PDB entry 3R8F | X-ray diffraction, 3.37 A resolution | chains A and B of the 5 polymer chains in the assembly

# Chain A (and B)
Molecule: Chromosomal replication initiator protein dnaA
Organism: Aquifex aeolicus
Notes: chain B of this document is another copy of the same molecule, construct and numbering; everything in this record applies to it too
Reference sequence: O66659 (DNAA_AQUAE); numbering as in UniProt (aligned over 76-399)
Amino-acid sequence (324 residues; each row starts with the number of its first residue):
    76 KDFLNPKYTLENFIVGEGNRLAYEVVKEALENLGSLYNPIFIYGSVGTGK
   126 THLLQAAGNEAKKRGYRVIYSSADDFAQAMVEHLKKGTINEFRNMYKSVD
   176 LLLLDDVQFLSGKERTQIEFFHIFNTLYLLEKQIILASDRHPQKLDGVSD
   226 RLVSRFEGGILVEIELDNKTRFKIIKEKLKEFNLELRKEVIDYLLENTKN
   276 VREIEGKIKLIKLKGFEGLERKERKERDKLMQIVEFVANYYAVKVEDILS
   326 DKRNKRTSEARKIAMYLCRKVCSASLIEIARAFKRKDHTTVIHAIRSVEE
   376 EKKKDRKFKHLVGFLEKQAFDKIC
Unresolved in the structure: 76, 328, 378-380
Ion coordination: Mg2+: Thr-126 (together with AMP-PCP)
Small-molecule neighbours: AMP-PCP (ACP; phosphomethylphosphonic acid adenylate ester): Lys-82, Tyr-83, Asn-87, Phe-88, Ile-89, Asn-94, Val-121, Gly-122, Thr-123, Gly-124, Lys-125, Thr-126, His-127, Asp-181, Ile-249, Lys-253, Val-276, Arg-277, Glu-280
Curated features (UniProtKB/Swiss-Prot):
  - binding site (ADP): Ile-89, Asn-94, Gly-122, Thr-123, Gly-124, Lys-125, Thr-126, His-127
  - binding site (ATP): Ile-89, Gly-122, Gly-124, Lys-125, Thr-126, His-127, Asp-180, Arg-277
  - binding site (Mg(2+)): Thr-126, Asp-181
  - binding site (ssDNA): Val-156, Lys-188, Arg-190, Thr-191
  - mutagenesis: Val-156 (V156A: 3.6-fold decreased affinity for ssDNA, very poor unwinding of 15-mer dsDNA), Lys-188 (K188A: 4.5-fold decreased affinity for ssDNA, very poor unwinding of 15-mer dsDNA; K188D: 8.2-fold decreased affinity for ssDNA, very poor unwinding of 15-mer dsDNA), Arg-190 (R190A: 1.7-fold decreased affinity for ssDNA, very poor unwinding of 15-mer dsDNA; R190D: 8-fold decreased affinity for ssDNA, very poor unwinding of 15-mer dsDNA), Arg-230 (R230A: Very poor unwinding of 15-mer dsDNA), Gly-281 (G281Q: Very poor unwinding of 15-mer dsDNA), Ser-350 (S350D: Very poor unwinding of 15-mer dsDNA)
Reported in the primary citation:
  - binding site for the 12-nt DNA strand: Val-156, Lys-188, Arg-190, Thr-191

# How chain A and chain B interact
Pairs across the interface (52):
  Leu-96(A) / Leu-288(B)  hydrophobic
  Leu-96(A) / Lys-289(B)
  Val-100(A) / Leu-288(B)  hydrophobic
  Tyr-112(A) / Leu-288(B)
  Tyr-118(A) / Lys-297(B)  hydrogen bond
  Asn-165(A) / Glu-157(B)  hydrogen bond
  Arg-168(A) / Gln-153(B)
  Lys-172(A) / Asp-150(B)  salt bridge
  Glu-194(A) / Gln-153(B)
  Phe-196(A) / Asp-149(B)
  His-197(A) / Asp-149(B)  salt bridge
  His-197(A) / Gln-153(B)
  Thr-201(A) / Phe-78(B)
  Tyr-203(A) / Lys-82(B)  hydrogen bond
  Tyr-203(A) / Tyr-83(B)
  Leu-204(A) / Phe-78(B)
  Leu-204(A) / Asn-80(B)
  Leu-204(A) / Gln-130(B)
  Leu-204(A) / Tyr-145(B)  hydrophobic
  Leu-205(A) / Phe-78(B)  hydrophobic
  Glu-206(A) / Asn-80(B)  hydrogen bond
  Gln-218(A) / Ser-350(B)  hydrogen bond (backbone-side chain)
  Gln-218(A) / Ile-352(B)
  Gln-218(A) / Glu-353(B)
  Gln-218(A) / Arg-356(B)
  Lys-219(A) / Glu-301(B)  salt bridge
  Lys-219(A) / Ser-350(B)
  Lys-219(A) / Glu-353(B)  salt bridge
  Leu-220(A) / Ile-352(B)
  Asp-221(A) / Arg-344(B)  salt bridge
  Asp-221(A) / Ser-350(B)
  Asp-221(A) / Leu-351(B)  hydrogen bond (side chain-backbone)
  Asp-225(A) / His-363(B)  salt bridge
  Arg-226(A) / Phe-184(B)
  Arg-226(A) / Asp-214(B)  salt bridge
  Ser-229(A) / Arg-277(B)  hydrogen bond
  Arg-230(A) / Arg-277(B)
  Glu-232(A) / Glu-278(B)
  Glu-232(A) / Gly-281(B)
  Gly-233(A) / Arg-277(B)
  Gly-233(A) / Lys-284(B)  hydrogen bond (backbone-side chain)
  Gly-234(A) / Gly-281(B)
  Gly-234(A) / Lys-284(B)
  Ile-235(A) / Lys-284(B)
  Ile-235(A) / Leu-288(B)  hydrophobic
  Leu-236(A) / Leu-285(B)
  Glu-238(A) / Lys-297(B)
  Asp-326(A) / Cys-399(B)
  Ser-333(A) / Asp-396(B)
  Lys-337(A) / Asp-396(B)  salt bridge
  His-368(A) / Phe-395(B)
  Glu-376(A) / Lys-392(B)  salt bridge
Also at the interface, not in a pair above, chain A (39 interface residues in all): Gly-162, His-216, Pro-217, Val-228, Lys-327
Also at the interface, not in a pair above, chain B (40 interface residues in all): Val-121, Lys-160, Lys-161, Asp-181, Gln-183, Asn-275, Glu-280, Ser-348

# Overview
39 residues of chain A face 40 of chain B across their interface; the contacts include 8 hydrogen bonds and 9
salt bridges. Polar contacts include Lys-172(A)/Asp-150(B), His-197(A)/Asp-149(B) and Lys-219(A)/Glu-301(B).
Chain A binds AMP-PCP. From the paper: a binding site for the 12-nt DNA strand at Val-156(A), Lys-188(A) and
Arg-190(A) among others.
Both chains are Chromosomal replication initiator protein dnaA (Aquifex aeolicus). Entry 3R8F (Replication
initiator DnaA bound to AMPPCP and single-stranded DNA) was determined by X-ray diffraction.
